PDB entry 8Q9R | X-ray diffraction, 2.25 A resolution | chains A and L of the 5 polymer chains in the assembly

# Chain A
Protein: MEF2D protein
From: Homo sapiens
UniProtKB: Q05BX2 (Q05BX2_HUMAN); residue numbers follow UniProt; this construct covers 1-95
Chain sequence (95 residues; each row starts with the number of its first residue):
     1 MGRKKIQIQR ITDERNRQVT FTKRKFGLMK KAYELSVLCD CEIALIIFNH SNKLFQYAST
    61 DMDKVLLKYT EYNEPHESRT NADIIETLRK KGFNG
Disordered / not traced: 1, 93-95

# Chain L
Molecule: MADS box dsDNA: TCTTATAAATAGT
From: DNA molecule
Sequence (14 nucleotides; each row starts with the number of its first residue):
     2 TCTTATAAAT AGTT

# Interface between chain A and chain L
Contacting residue pairs (17):
  Gly2(A) - DT11(L)  base contact
  Gly2(A) - DA12(L)  sugar contact
  Arg3(A) - DA12(L)  hydrogen bond to the base
  Arg3(A) - DG13(L)  sugar contact
  Lys4(A) - DA12(L)  sugar contact
  Lys4(A) - DG13(L)  sugar contact
  Ile6(A) - DA12(L)  phosphate contact
  Ile6(A) - DG13(L)  phosphate contact
  Arg15(A) - DT15(L)  base contact
  Thr20(A) - DA12(L)  phosphate contact
  Lys23(A) - DT11(L)  phosphate contact
  Lys23(A) - DA12(L)  salt bridge to the phosphate
  Arg24(A) - DT11(L)  phosphate contact
  Arg24(A) - DA12(L)  salt bridge to the phosphate
  Gly27(A) - DT11(L)  phosphate contact
  Lys30(A) - DA10(L)  salt bridge to the phosphate
  Lys31(A) - DA10(L)  sugar contact
Also at the interface, not in a pair above, chain A (12 interface residues in all): Glu34
Also at the interface, not in a pair above, chain L (6 interface residues in all): DA9

# Summary
Chain A and chain L form an interface of 12 and 6 residues respectively; the contacts include 1 hydrogen bond
and 3 salt bridges. Among the polar pairs are Arg3(A)-DA12(L), Lys23(A)-DA12(L) and Arg24(A)-DA12(L).
Chain A is MEF2D protein (Homo sapiens) and chain L is MADS box dsDNA: TCTTATAAATAGT (DNA molecule); the
structure, Crystal structure of MADS-box/MEF2D N-terminal domain bound to dsDNA and HDAC9 deacetylase binding
motif, was determined by X-ray diffraction together with 8Q9N, 8PDE, 8Q9P, 8Q9Q and 8C84 from the same study.
